Entry 6CE0 (X-ray diffraction, 4.60 A resolution (low resolution: residue-level contacts below are approximate; hydrogen-bond / salt-bridge calls are withheld)); this record covers chains G and D of the 6 polymer chains in the assembly.

# Chain G
Name: Envelope glycoprotein gp160
Organism: Human immunodeficiency virus 1
UniProtKB: A4ZPX1 (A4ZPX1_9HIV1); the construct lacks a stretch of the UniProt sequence and is renumbered around it, so the offset changes along the chain: 31-134 = UniProt 30-133; 136-165 = UniProt 134-163; 169-308 = UniProt 171-310; 311-321 = UniProt 311-321; 5 more segments
Amino-acid sequence (487 residues; numbered 31 to 517 plus 9 insertion-coded residues; 9 numbers in that range are skipped by the numbering (no residue carries them; nothing is unmodelled there); the number before each row is that of its first residue; a row labelled like 165A-165E holds insertion residues (165A, then the next letters in order)):
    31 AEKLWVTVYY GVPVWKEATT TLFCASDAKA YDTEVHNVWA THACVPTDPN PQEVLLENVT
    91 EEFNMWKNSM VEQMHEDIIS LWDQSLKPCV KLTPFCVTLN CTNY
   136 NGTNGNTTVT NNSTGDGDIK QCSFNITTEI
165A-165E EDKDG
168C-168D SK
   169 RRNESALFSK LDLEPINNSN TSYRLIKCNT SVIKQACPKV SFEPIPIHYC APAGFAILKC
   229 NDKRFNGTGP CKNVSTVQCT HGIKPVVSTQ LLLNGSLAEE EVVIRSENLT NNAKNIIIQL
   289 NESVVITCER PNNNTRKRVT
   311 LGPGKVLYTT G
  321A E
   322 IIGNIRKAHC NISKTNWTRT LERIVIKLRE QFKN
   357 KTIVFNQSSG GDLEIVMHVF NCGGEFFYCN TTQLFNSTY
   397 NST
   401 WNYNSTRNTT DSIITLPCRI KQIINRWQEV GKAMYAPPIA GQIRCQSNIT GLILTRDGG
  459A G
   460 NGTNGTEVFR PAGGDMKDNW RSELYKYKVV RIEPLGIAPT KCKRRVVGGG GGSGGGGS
Unresolved in the structure: 31, 136-151, 165A-165E, 401-409, 508-517
Construct notes: engineered mutation Cys501 (Ala500 in A4ZPX1); expression tag (507-517)
Disulfides: Cys54-Cys74, Cys119-Cys205, Cys126-Cys196, Cys131-Cys157, Cys218-Cys247, Cys228-Cys239, Cys296-Cys331, Cys378-Cys445, Cys385-Cys418
Covalent attachments: glycan linked to Asn88, Asn332; N-acetylglucosamine (NAG) linked to Asn130, Asn160, Asn171, Asn197, Asn234, Asn241, Asn262, Asn276, Asn289, Asn301, Asn337, Lys348, Asn355, Asn362, Asn386, Asn392, Asn397, Asn448, Asn460, Asn463
Reported in the primary citation:
  - post-translational modification sites: Asn130, Asn160, Asn171

# Chain D
Name: 35O22 Heavy chain
Organism: Homo sapiens
Amino-acid sequence (243 residues; each row starts with the number of its first residue; a row labelled like 72A-72H holds insertion residues (72A, then the next letters in order)):
     1 EGQLVQSGAE LKKPGASVKI SCKTSGYRFN FYHINWIRQT AGRGPEWMGW IS
   52A P
    53 YSGDKNLAPA FQDRVIMTTD
72A-72H TEVPVTSF
    73 TSTGAAYMEI
82A-82C RNL
    83 KFDDTGTYFC AKGLLRDG
100A-100F SSTWLP
   101 YLWGQGTLLT VSSASTKGPS VFPLAPSSKS TSGGTAALGC LVKDYFPEPV TVSWNSGALT
   161 SGVHTFPAVL QSSGLYSLSS VVTVPSSSLG TQTYICNVNH KPSNTKVDKR VEPKSCDKGL
   221 EVLFQ
Unresolved in the structure: 223-225
Disulfides: Cys22-Cys92, Cys140-Cys196

# Interface between chain G and chain D
Pairs across the interface (15):
  Asn88(G) with Arg28(D); Phe31(D); Tyr53(D); Arg98(D)
  Thr90(G) with Arg28(D); Pro72D(D); Thr72F(D); Ser72G(D)
  Glu91(G) with Ser72G(D)
  Glu92(G) with Val72E(D)
  Pro238(G) with Pro72D(D); Val72E(D)
  Lys240(G) with Thr72A(D); Glu72B(D); Pro72D(D)
Interface residues without a listed pair, chain G (8 interface residues in all): Glu87, Val89
Interface residues without a listed pair, chain D (11 interface residues in all): Asn30

# Summary
8 residues of chain G and 11 residues of chain D are in contact. N-acetylglucosamine is covalently linked to
Asn130(G), Asn160(G), Asn171(G), Asn197(G), Asn234(G) and Asn241(G) and 13 more. The paper reports
modification sites Asn130(G), Asn160(G) and Asn171(G).
Chain G is Envelope glycoprotein gp160 (Human immunodeficiency virus 1) and chain D is 35O22 Heavy chain (Homo
sapiens); the structure, Crystal structure of a HIV-1 clade B tier-3 isolate H078.14 UFO-BG Env trimer in
complex with ..., was determined by X-ray diffraction.
